1KK7 - chains A and Z of the 3 polymer chains in the assembly; structure by X-ray diffraction, 3.20 A resolution.

# Chain A
Name: Myosin heavy chain, striated muscle
From: Argopecten irradians
Notes: fragment: heavy chain
Reference sequence: P24733 (MYS_AEQIR); residue numbers follow UniProt; this construct covers 1-837
Chain sequence (837 residues; row label = number of the first residue in the row):
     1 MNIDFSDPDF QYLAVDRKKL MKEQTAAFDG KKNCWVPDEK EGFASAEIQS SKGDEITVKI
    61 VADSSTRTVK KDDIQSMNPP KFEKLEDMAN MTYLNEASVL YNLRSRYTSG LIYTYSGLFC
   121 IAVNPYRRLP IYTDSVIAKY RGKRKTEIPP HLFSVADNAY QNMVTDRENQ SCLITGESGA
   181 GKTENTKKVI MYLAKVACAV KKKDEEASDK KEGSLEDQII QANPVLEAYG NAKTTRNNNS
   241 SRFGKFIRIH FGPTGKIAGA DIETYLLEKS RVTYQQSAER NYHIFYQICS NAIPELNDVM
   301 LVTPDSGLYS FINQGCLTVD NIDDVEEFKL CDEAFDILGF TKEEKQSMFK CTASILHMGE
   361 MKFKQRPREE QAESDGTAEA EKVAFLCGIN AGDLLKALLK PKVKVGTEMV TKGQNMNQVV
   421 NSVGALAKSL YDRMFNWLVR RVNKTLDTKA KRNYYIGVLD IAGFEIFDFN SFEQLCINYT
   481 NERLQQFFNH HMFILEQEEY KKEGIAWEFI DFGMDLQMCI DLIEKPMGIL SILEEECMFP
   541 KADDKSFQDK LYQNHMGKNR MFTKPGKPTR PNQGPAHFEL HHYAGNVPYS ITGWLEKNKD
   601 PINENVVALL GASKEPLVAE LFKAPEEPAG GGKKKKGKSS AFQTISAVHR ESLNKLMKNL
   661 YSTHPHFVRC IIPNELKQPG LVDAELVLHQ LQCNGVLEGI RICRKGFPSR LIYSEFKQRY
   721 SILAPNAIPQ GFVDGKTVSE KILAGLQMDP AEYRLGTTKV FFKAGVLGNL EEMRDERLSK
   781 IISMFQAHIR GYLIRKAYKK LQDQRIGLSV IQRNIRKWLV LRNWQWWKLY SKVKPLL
Disordered / not traced: 1-4, 23-25, 204, 211-212, 365-366, 406-407, 451, 628-642, 730-733
Ion coordination: Mg2+: Thr183, Ser241 (together with sulfate ion)
Reported in the primary citation:
  - conformationally variable residues (side-chain flip): Asn238

# Chain Z
Name: Myosin essential light chain, striated adductor muscle
From: Argopecten irradians
Notes: fragment: essential light chain
Reference sequence: P07291 (MLE_AEQIR); residue numbers follow UniProt; this construct covers 1-156
Chain sequence (156 residues; each row starts with the number of its first residue):
     1 PKLSQDEIDD LKDVFELFDF WDGRDGAVDA FKLGDVCRCL GINPRNEDVF AVGGTHKMGE
    61 KSLPFEEFLP AYEGLMDCEQ GTFADYMEAF KTFDREGQGF ISGAELRHVL TALGERLSDE
   121 DVDEIIKLTD LQEDLEGNVK YEDFVKKVMA GPYPDK
Disordered / not traced: 1, 156
Ion coordination: Ca2+: Asp19, Asp22, Gly23, Asp25, Ala27

# How chain A and chain Z interact
Pairs across the interface - 68 pairs, chain A then chain Z:
  Ser721(A) - Glu88(Z)  hydrogen bond
  Ile722(A) - Glu88(Z)
  Ile722(A) - Ala89(Z)  hydrophobic
  Pro725(A) - Ala84(Z)
  Pro725(A) - Asp85(Z)
  Arg777(A) - Glu79(Z)  salt bridge
  Leu778(A) - Ala89(Z)  hydrophobic
  Ile781(A) - Asp85(Z)
  Ile781(A) - Tyr86(Z)
  Ile781(A) - Ala89(Z)  hydrophobic
  Ile782(A) - Leu113(Z)  hydrophobic
  Ser783(A) - Arg45(Z)
  Ser783(A) - Gly114(Z)
  Met784(A) - Glu79(Z)
  Met784(A) - Gly81(Z)  hydrogen bond (side chain-backbone)
  Met784(A) - Tyr86(Z)  hydrogen bond (backbone-side chain)
  Phe785(A) - Tyr86(Z)
  Phe785(A) - Phe90(Z)  hydrophobic
  Phe785(A) - Leu110(Z)  hydrophobic
  Phe785(A) - Phe144(Z)  hydrophobic
  Phe785(A) - Val148(Z)  hydrophobic
  Gln786(A) - Leu110(Z)
  Gln786(A) - Leu113(Z)  hydrogen bond (side chain-backbone)
  Gln786(A) - Gly114(Z)  hydrogen bond (side chain-backbone)
  Gln786(A) - Arg116(Z)  hydrogen bond (side chain-backbone)
  Ala787(A) - Asn43(Z)
  Ala787(A) - Pro44(Z)
  His788(A) - Asn43(Z)  hydrogen bond
  His788(A) - Tyr86(Z)  hydrogen bond
  His788(A) - Val148(Z)
  His788(A) - Met149(Z)
  Ile789(A) - Leu110(Z)  hydrophobic
  Ile789(A) - Leu117(Z)  hydrophobic
  Ile789(A) - Ile125(Z)  hydrophobic
  Ile789(A) - Val148(Z)  hydrophobic
  Arg790(A) - Arg38(Z)
  Arg790(A) - Arg116(Z)  hydrogen bond (side chain-backbone)
  Arg790(A) - Leu117(Z)
  Arg790(A) - Asp121(Z)  salt bridge
  Gly791(A) - Asn43(Z)
  Tyr792(A) - Ile125(Z)  hydrophobic
  Tyr792(A) - Leu128(Z)  hydrophobic
  Tyr792(A) - Lys147(Z)
  Tyr792(A) - Val148(Z)
  Tyr792(A) - Gly151(Z)
  Tyr792(A) - Pro152(Z)
  Leu793(A) - Asp121(Z)
  Leu793(A) - Ile125(Z)  hydrophobic
  Ile794(A) - Asp35(Z)
  Ile794(A) - Cys39(Z)  hydrophobic
  Arg795(A) - Arg38(Z)  hydrogen bond (side chain-backbone)
  Arg795(A) - Gly41(Z)
  Arg795(A) - Ile42(Z)  hydrogen bond (side chain-backbone)
  Arg795(A) - Asn43(Z)
  Lys796(A) - Pro152(Z)
  Lys796(A) - Tyr153(Z)  hydrogen bond (backbone-side chain)
  Tyr798(A) - Val14(Z)
  Tyr798(A) - Cys39(Z)  hydrophobic
  Lys799(A) - Tyr153(Z)
  Leu801(A) - Leu17(Z)  hydrophobic
  Leu801(A) - Trp21(Z)  hydrogen bond (backbone-side chain)
  Gln802(A) - Leu17(Z)
  Gln804(A) - Trp21(Z)
  Arg805(A) - Leu17(Z)
  Arg805(A) - Phe20(Z)
  Arg805(A) - Trp21(Z)
  Leu808(A) - Phe20(Z)  hydrophobic
  Leu808(A) - Trp21(Z)  hydrophobic
Other interface residues (no listed pair), chain A (30 interface residues in all): Arg774, Gln812
Other interface residues (no listed pair), chain Z (47 interface residues in all): Asp13, Glu16, Phe18, Asn46, Gln80, Thr92, Phe93, Val109, Glu115, Glu124, Thr129, Val145

# In short
The interface between chain A and chain Z involves 30 residues on one side and 47 on the other, with 13
hydrogen bonds and 2 salt bridges. Polar pairs include Arg777(A)-Glu79(Z), Arg790(A)-Asp121(Z) and
Ser721(A)-Glu88(Z). The Mg2+ site is built by Thr183(A) and Ser241(A). The paper reports conformational
variability at Asn238(A).
Chain A is Myosin heavy chain, striated muscle and chain Z is Myosin essential light chain, striated adductor
muscle, both from Argopecten irradians; the structure, Scallop myosin in the near rigor conformation, was
determined by X-ray diffraction (same publication as 1KQM, 1KWO, 1L2O and 1KK8).
